6WPZ - chain A; structure by X-ray diffraction, 1.99 A resolution.

Chain A:
Protein: Pf4r
Organism: Pseudomonas aeruginosa
Chain sequence (95 residues; numbered 1 to 95; the number before each row is that of its first residue):
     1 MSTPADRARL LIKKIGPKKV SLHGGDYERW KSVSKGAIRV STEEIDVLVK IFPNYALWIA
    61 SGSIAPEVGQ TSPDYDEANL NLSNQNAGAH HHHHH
Not modelled in the structure: 1, 35-38, 83-95
Reported in the primary citation:
  - self-association interface (contacts with another copy of this molecule); pairs are residue here / residue on that copy: P4-D46

Overview:
From the paper: a self-association interface involving P4 and D46.
Chain A is Pf4r (Pseudomonas aeruginosa); the structure, The structure of Pf4r from a superinfective isolate
of the filamentous phage Pf4 of Pseudomonas aeruginosa ..., was determined by X-ray diffraction together with
6X6F from the same study.
